Entry 8FRV (X-ray diffraction, 2.72 A resolution); this record covers chains A and B.

Chain A:
Molecule: Lysine-specific histone demethylase 1A
From: Homo sapiens
Notes: EC 1.14.99.66
Reference sequence: O60341 (KDM1A_HUMAN); numbering as in UniProt (aligned over 1-852)
Sequence (871 residues; row label = number of the first residue in the row; numbers below 1 keep their minus sign (Gly-18 is residue -18)):
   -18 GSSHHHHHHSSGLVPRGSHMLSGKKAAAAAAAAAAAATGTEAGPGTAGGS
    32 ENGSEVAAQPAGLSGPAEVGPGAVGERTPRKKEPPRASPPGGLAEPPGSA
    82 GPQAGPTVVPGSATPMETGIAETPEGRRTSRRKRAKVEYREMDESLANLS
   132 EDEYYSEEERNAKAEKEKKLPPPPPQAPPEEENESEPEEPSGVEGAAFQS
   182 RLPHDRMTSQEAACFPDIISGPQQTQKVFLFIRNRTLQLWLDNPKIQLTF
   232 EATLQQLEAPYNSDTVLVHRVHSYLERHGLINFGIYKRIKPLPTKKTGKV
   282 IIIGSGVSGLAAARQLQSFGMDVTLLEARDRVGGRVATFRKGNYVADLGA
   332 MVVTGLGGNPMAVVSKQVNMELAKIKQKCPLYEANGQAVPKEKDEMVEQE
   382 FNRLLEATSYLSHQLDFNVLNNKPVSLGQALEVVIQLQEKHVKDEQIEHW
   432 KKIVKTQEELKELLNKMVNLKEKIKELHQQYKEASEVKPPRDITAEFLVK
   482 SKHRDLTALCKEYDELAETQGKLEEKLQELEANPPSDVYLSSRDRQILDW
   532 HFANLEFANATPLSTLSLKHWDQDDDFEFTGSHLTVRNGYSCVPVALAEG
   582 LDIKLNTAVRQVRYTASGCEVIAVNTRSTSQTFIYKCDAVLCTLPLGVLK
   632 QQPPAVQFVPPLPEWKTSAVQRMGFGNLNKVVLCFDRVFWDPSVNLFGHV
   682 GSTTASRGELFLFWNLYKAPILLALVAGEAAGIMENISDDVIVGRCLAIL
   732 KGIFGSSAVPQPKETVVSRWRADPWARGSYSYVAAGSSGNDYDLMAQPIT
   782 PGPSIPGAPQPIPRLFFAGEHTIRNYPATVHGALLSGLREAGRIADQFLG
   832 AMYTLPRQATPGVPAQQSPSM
Not modelled in the structure: -18 to 170, 837-852
Differences from the reference sequence: expression tag (-18 to 0)
Residues lining bound ligands: YAF ([(2R,3S,4R,5R)-5-(6-amino-9H-purin-9-yl)-3,4-dihydroxyoxolan-2-yl]methyl (2R,3S,4S)-5-[(1R,3S,3aS,13R)-3-[3-(dimethylcarbamoyl)phenyl]-1-hydroxy-10,11-dimethyl-4,6-dioxo-2,3,5,6-tetrahydro-1H-benzo[g]pyrrolo[2,1-e]pteridin-8(4H)-yl]-2,3,4-trihydroxypentyl dihydrogen diphosphate (non-preferred name)): Ile284, Gly285, Ser286, Gly287, Val288, Ser289, Leu307, Glu308, Ala309, Arg310, Gly314, Gly315, Arg316, Val317, Leu329, Gly330, Ala331, Met332, Val333, Thr335, Phe538, Ala539, Asn540, Asp555, Thr588, Ala589, Val590, Thr624, Leu625, Pro626, Val629, Val637, Leu659, Lys661, Trp751, Trp756, Ser760, Tyr761, Gly800, Glu801, Pro808, Ala809, Thr810, Val811, Ala814
From the paper describing this entry:
  - mutagenesis - T684DEL/T685DEL/A686DEL/S687DEL: increased growth in response to AW4

Chain B:
Molecule: REST corepressor 1
From: Homo sapiens
Reference sequence: Q9UKL0 (RCOR1_HUMAN); residues 305-440 here correspond to UniProt positions 308-443 (UniProt number = residue number + 3)
Sequence (144 residues; each row starts with the number of its first residue):
   297 GPLGSPEFRAKRKPPKGMFLSQEDVEAVSANATAATTVLRQLDMELVSVK
   347 RQIQNIKQTNSALKEKLDGGIEPYRLPEVIQKCNARWTTEEQLLAVQAIR
   397 KYGRDFQAISDVIGNKSVVQVKNFFVNYRRRFNIDEVLQEWEAE
Not modelled in the structure: 297-307
Differences from the reference sequence: expression tag (297-304)

How chain A and chain B interact:
Residue-residue contacts (88):
  Glu381(A) with Met314(B)
  Arg384(A) with Lys312(B), hydrogen bond (side chain-backbone); Gly313(B); Met314(B)
  Glu387(A) with Pro311(B)
  Ala388(A) with Met314(B), hydrophobic; Leu316(B)
  Tyr391(A) with Arg308(B); Lys309(B); Pro310(B); Leu316(B), hydrophobic
  Leu392(A) with Leu316(B), hydrophobic
  Gln395(A) with Arg308(B)
  Leu396(A) with Gln318(B)
  Leu401(A) with Ser325(B)
  Gln417(A) with Val324(B); Ala331(B)
  Leu418(A) with Phe315(B); Asp320(B); Val321(B), hydrophobic; Val324(B), hydrophobic
  Gln419(A) with Gly313(B), hydrogen bond (side chain-backbone); Met314(B); Phe315(B), hydrogen bond (side chain-backbone); Leu316(B)
  Lys421(A) with Asp320(B), salt bridge
  His422(A) with Phe315(B)
  Lys424(A) with Leu338(B); Asp339(B), salt bridge
  Asp425(A) with Leu338(B)
  Gln427(A) with Leu342(B)
  Ile428(A) with Leu338(B); Glu341(B); Leu342(B), hydrophobic
  Trp431(A) with Val345(B), hydrophobic; Lys346(B); Ile349(B), hydrophobic
  Lys432(A) with Val345(B)
  Ile434(A) with Ile349(B), hydrophobic
  Val435(A) with Ile349(B), hydrophobic
  Gln438(A) with Ile352(B); Lys353(B); Asn356(B), hydrogen bond (backbone-side chain)
  Glu439(A) with Ile352(B)
  Leu441(A) with Asn356(B)
  Lys442(A) with Ile352(B); Thr355(B); Asn356(B); Leu359(B)
  Leu445(A) with Asn356(B); Leu359(B), hydrophobic
  Asn446(A) with Leu359(B)
  Met448(A) with Leu363(B), hydrophobic
  Val449(A) with Leu363(B)
  Lys452(A) with Lys362(B); Leu363(B); Asp364(B), hydrogen bond (side chain-backbone); Gly366(B), hydrogen bond (side chain-backbone)
  Ile455(A) with Tyr370(B)
  Lys456(A) with Tyr370(B)
  His459(A) with Pro369(B); Tyr370(B)
  Tyr462(A) with Leu372(B), hydrophobic
  Ile474(A) with Glu386(B); Leu389(B), hydrophobic; Gln393(B)
  Thr475(A) with Gln393(B)
  Phe478(A) with Leu390(B), hydrophobic; Gln393(B); Ala394(B); Lys397(B)
  Lys481(A) with Leu390(B); Val408(B)
  Ser482(A) with Tyr398(B), hydrogen bond (backbone-side chain)
  His484(A) with Leu372(B)
  Arg485(A) with Tyr398(B); Ala404(B); Asp407(B); Val408(B)
  Asp486(A) with Lys397(B), salt bridge; Tyr398(B), hydrogen bond
  Leu487(A) with Tyr370(B)
  Tyr494(A) with Leu363(B); Gly366(B); Ile367(B), hydrophobic
  Asp495(A) with Arg371(B), salt bridge
  Glu505(A) with Lys360(B), salt bridge
  Tyr520(A) with Met314(B)
Interface residues without a listed pair, chain A (53 interface residues in all): Leu385, Val415, Glu420, Glu477, Cys491
Interface residues without a listed pair, chain B (51 interface residues in all): Leu335, Gln348, Pro373, Asp401

Overview:
53 residues of chain A and 51 residues of chain B are in contact, with 8 hydrogen bonds and 5 salt bridges.
Polar pairs include Lys421(A)-Asp320(B), Lys424(A)-Asp339(B) and Asp486(A)-Lys397(B). Bound to chain A:
compound YAF. From the paper: T684DEL/T685DEL/A686DEL/S687DEL of chain A increase growth in response to AW4.
Chain A is Lysine-specific histone demethylase 1A and chain B is REST corepressor 1, both from Homo sapiens;
the structure, LSD1-CoREST in complex with T17, short soaking, was determined by X-ray diffraction together
with 8BOP, 8BOX, 8F2Z, 8F30, 8F59, 8F6S and 18 further entries from the same study.
